Entry 5HIE (X-ray diffraction, 3.00 A resolution); this record covers chain A.

# Chain A
Name: Serine/threonine-protein kinase B-raf
Source organism: Homo sapiens
Notes: EC 2.7.11.1
UniProtKB: P15056 (BRAF_HUMAN); residue numbers follow UniProt; this construct covers 432-485, 491-726
Sequence (302 residues; row label = number of the first residue in the row; note: 5 numbers in that range are skipped by the numbering (no residue carries them; nothing is unmodelled there)):
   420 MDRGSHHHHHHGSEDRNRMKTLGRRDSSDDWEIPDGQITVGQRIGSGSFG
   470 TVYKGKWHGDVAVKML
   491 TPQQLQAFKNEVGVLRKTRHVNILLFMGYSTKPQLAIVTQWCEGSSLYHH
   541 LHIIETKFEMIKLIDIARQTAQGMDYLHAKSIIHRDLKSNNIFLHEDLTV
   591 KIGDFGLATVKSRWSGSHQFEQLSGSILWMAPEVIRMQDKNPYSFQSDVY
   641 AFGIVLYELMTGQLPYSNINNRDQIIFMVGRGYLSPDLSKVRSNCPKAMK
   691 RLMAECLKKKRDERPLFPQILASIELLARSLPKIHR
Unresolved in the structure: 420-448, 604-614, 723-726
Construct notes: initiating methionine (420); expression tag (421-431)
UniProt features mapped onto this chain:
  - active site: D576 (Proton acceptor)
  - binding site (ATP): I463 to V471, K483
  - site: M438, K439 (Breakpoint for translocation to form KIAA1549-BRAF fusion protein)
  - modified residue: S446 (Phosphoserine), S447 (Phosphoserine), R671 (Omega-N-methylarginine)
  - cross-link: K578 (Glycyl lysine isopeptide (Lys-Gly) (interchain with G-Cter in ubiquitin))
  - natural variant: R462 (R462I: In CRC), I463 (I463S: In CRC), G464 (G464E: In CRC; G464V: In a colorectal cancer cell line), G466 (G466A: In melanoma; G466E: In melanoma; G466V: In LNCR), S467 (S467A: In CFC1), F468 (F468S: In CFC1), G469 (G469A: In NHL; G469E: In CFC1 and colon cancer; G469R: In NHL; G469V: In a colorectal adenocarcinoma sample), L485 (L485F: In CFC1), K499 (K499E: In CFC1; K499N: In CFC1), E501 (E501G: In CFC1; E501K: In CFC1), L525 (L525P: In CFC1), W531 (W531C: In NS7), 12 further natural variant entries in UniProt
  - mutagenesis: K483 (K483S: Reduces kinase activity with MAP2K1), R509 (R509H: Loss of MAP2K1-mediated-BRAF-KSR1 dimerization), K578 (K578R: Blocks EGF-induced ubiquitination and ERK activation), I666 (I666R: No effect on MAP2K1-mediated-BRAF-KSR1 dimerization, however loss of BRAF-mediated phosphorylation of MAP2K1), R671 (R671K: Increased kinase activity and stability in response to EGF treatment)
Small-molecule neighbours: Dabrafenib (P06): I463, G464, S465, G466, F468, V471, A481, K483, F498, V504, L505, L514, F516, I527, T529, Q530, W531, C532, N580, F583, I592, G593, D594, F595

# Summary
Chain A binds Dabrafenib. Curated annotation (UniProt) lists active-site residue D576, 10 ATP-binding residues
and 5 mutagenesis sites.
Chain A is Serine/threonine-protein kinase B-raf (Homo sapiens); the structure, BRAF Kinase domain b3aC loop
deletion mutant in complex with dabrafenib, was determined by X-ray diffraction (same publication as 5HI2,
5HIB, 5HIC and 5HID).
